5GL3 - chains A and B; structure by X-ray diffraction, 2.40 A resolution.

Chain A (and B):
Protein: Uncharacterized protein
Organism: Thermococcus onnurineus NA1
Notes: chain B of this document is another copy of the same molecule, construct and numbering; everything in this record applies to it too
UniProtKB: B6YTD8 (B6YTD8_THEON); residue numbers follow UniProt; this construct covers 1-268
Amino-acid sequence (269 residues; row label = number of the first residue in the row):
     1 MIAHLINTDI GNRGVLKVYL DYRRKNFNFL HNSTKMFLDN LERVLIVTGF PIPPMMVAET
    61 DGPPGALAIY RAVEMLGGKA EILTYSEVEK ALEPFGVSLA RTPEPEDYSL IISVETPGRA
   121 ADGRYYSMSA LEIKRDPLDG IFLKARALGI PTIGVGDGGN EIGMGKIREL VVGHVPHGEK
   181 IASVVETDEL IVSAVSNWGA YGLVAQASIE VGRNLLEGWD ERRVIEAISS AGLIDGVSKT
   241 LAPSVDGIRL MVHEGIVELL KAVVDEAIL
Construct notes: expression tag (269)
Bound ions: Mg2+ site 1: D61, D157, D246; Mg2+ site 2: E115, D157, E161
Reported in the primary citation:
  - catalytic residues: E59 (proposed by the authors, not directly observed)
  - catalytic residues: D157

How chain A and chain B interact:
Residue-residue contacts (44):
  M1(A) - L16(B)  hydrophobic
  H4(A) - H4(B)  hydrogen bond
  H4(A) - L16(B)
  H4(A) - Y19(B)
  N7(A) - H4(B)  hydrogen bond (backbone-side chain)
  T8(A) - H4(B)
  T8(A) - L5(B)
  D9(A) - I2(B)
  D9(A) - A3(B)
  D9(A) - H4(B)
  D9(A) - R23(B)  salt bridge
  L16(A) - H4(B)
  L16(A) - R23(B)
  L16(A) - F27(B)  hydrophobic
  K17(A) - F27(B)
  Y19(A) - H4(B)
  L20(A) - R24(B)
  L20(A) - F27(B)  hydrophobic
  D21(A) - R24(B)  salt bridge
  R23(A) - L16(B)
  R23(A) - L20(B)
  R24(A) - L20(B)
  R24(A) - D21(B)  salt bridge
  R24(A) - R24(B)
  F27(A) - L16(B)  hydrophobic
  F27(A) - K17(B)
  G247(A) - E266(B)
  I248(A) - E266(B)
  R249(A) - D265(B)
  R249(A) - E266(B)  salt bridge
  R249(A) - L269(B)  hydrogen bond (side chain-backbone)
  M251(A) - A262(B)
  V252(A) - A262(B)
  V252(A) - E266(B)
  I256(A) - L259(B)  hydrophobic
  L259(A) - V252(B)
  L259(A) - I256(B)  hydrophobic
  L259(A) - L259(B)  hydrophobic
  A262(A) - M251(B)
  A262(A) - V252(B)
  E266(A) - I248(B)
  E266(A) - R249(B)  salt bridge
  E266(A) - V252(B)
  L269(A) - R249(B)
Also at the interface, not in a pair above, chain A (26 interface residues in all): L5, G255, V263
Also at the interface, not in a pair above, chain B (25 interface residues in all): G247, G255, V263

In short:
26 residues of chain A and 25 residues of chain B are in contact, with 3 hydrogen bonds and 5 salt bridges.
Polar pairs include D9(A)-R23(B), D21(A)-R24(B) and R249(A)-E266(B). The Mg2+ site 1 is built by D61(A),
D157(A) and D246(A). E115(A), D157(A) and E161(A) form the Mg2+ site 2. The paper reports catalytic residues
E59(A) and D157(A).
Chain A and chain B are both Uncharacterized protein (Thermococcus onnurineus NA1); the structure, Crystal
structure of TON_0340 in complex with Mg, was determined by X-ray diffraction together with 5GKX and 5GL2 from
the same study.
